Entry 3MLA (X-ray diffraction, 1.75 A resolution); this record covers chains A and B.

Chain A (and B):
Protein: nicotinate-nucleotide adenylyltransferase
Organism: Bacillus anthracis
Notes: EC 2.7.7.18; chain B of this document is another copy of the same molecule, construct and numbering; everything in this record applies to it too
UniProtKB: C3L5T6 (NADD_BACAC); numbering as in UniProt (aligned over 1-189)
Chain sequence (191 residues; each row starts with the number of its first residue; numbers below 1 keep their minus sign (Gly-1 is residue -1)):
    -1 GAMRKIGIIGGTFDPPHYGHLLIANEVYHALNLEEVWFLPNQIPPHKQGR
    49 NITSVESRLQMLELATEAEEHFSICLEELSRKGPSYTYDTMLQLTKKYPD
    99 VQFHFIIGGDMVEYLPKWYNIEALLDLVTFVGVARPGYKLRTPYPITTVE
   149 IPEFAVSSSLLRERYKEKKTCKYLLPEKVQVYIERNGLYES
Not modelled in the structure: -1 to 0, 189 (chain B: -1 to 0, 44-48)
Construct notes: expression tag (-1 to 0)
Ligand contacts: JJZ (4-[2-(anthracen-9-ylmethylidene)hydrazino]-N-(3-chlorophenyl)-4-oxobutanamide): Ile7, Gly8, His18, Ile21, Thr85, Phe103, Ile104, Ile105, Gly106, Asp108, Met109, Tyr112, Lys115, Trp116, Val131
What the authors report for this chain:
  - binding site for JJZ: Ile7, Gly8, His18, Ile21, Asn39, Thr85, Met109, Tyr112, Lys115, Trp116

How chain A and chain B interact:
Residue-residue contacts (73; chain A residue first):
  Gly8(A) with Tyr112(B), hydrogen bond (backbone-side chain)
  Gly9(A) with Glu111(B); Tyr112(B)
  Thr10(A) with Glu111(B), hydrogen bond (backbone-side chain)
  Asp12(A) with Arg139(B), salt bridge
  Asn39(A) with Tyr112(B); Lys115(B)
  Ile41(A) with Pro141(B)
  Pro42(A) with Pro114(B); Pro141(B); Tyr142(B)
  Pro43(A) with Pro141(B)
  His44(A) with Thr140(B), hydrogen bond (side chain-backbone); Pro141(B)
  Lys45(A) with Glu120(B), salt bridge; Pro141(B), hydrogen bond (backbone-backbone); Tyr142(B); Pro143(B)
  Asn49(A) with Arg139(B)
  Ile50(A) with Arg139(B)
  Thr51(A) with Arg139(B), hydrogen bond
  Glu76(A) with Lys115(B), salt bridge
  Pro82(A) with Pro114(B), hydrophobic
  Ser83(A) with Lys115(B), hydrogen bond (backbone-side chain)
  Tyr84(A) with Lys115(B); Trp116(B); Tyr117(B); Asn118(B), hydrogen bond (side chain-backbone)
  Thr85(A) with Lys115(B)
  Glu111(A) with Gly9(B); Thr10(B), hydrogen bond (side chain-backbone)
  Tyr112(A) with Gly8(B), hydrogen bond (side chain-backbone); Gly9(B); Asn39(B)
  Pro114(A) with Pro42(B); Pro82(B)
  Lys115(A) with Asn39(B); Glu76(B), salt bridge; Ser83(B), hydrogen bond (side chain-backbone); Tyr84(B)
  Trp116(A) with Tyr84(B)
  Tyr117(A) with Tyr84(B); Tyr117(B), hydrophobic
  Asn118(A) with Tyr84(B)
  Gly135(A) with Glu161(B)
  Tyr136(A) with Ser157(B); Leu158(B), hydrophobic; Glu161(B)
  Lys137(A) with Ser157(B), hydrogen bond (backbone-side chain); Arg160(B); Glu161(B), salt bridge; Lys164(B)
  Arg139(A) with Asp12(B), salt bridge; Asn49(B); Ile50(B); Thr51(B), hydrogen bond; Arg160(B)
  Pro141(A) with Ile41(B); Pro42(B); Pro43(B)
  Tyr142(A) with Pro42(B)
  Ala153(A) with Arg133(B); Tyr136(B), hydrogen bond (backbone-side chain)
  Ser155(A) with Tyr136(B)
  Ser157(A) with Tyr136(B); Lys137(B), hydrogen bond (backbone-backbone)
  Leu158(A) with Gly135(B); Tyr136(B), hydrophobic
  Arg160(A) with Lys137(B), hydrogen bond (side chain-backbone); Leu138(B); Arg139(B)
  Glu161(A) with Gly135(B); Lys137(B)
Interface residues without a listed pair, chain A (41 interface residues in all): Phe11, Gln46, Leu138, Tyr187
Interface residues without a listed pair, chain B (42 interface residues in all): Phe11, Thr85, Leu123, Tyr187

Summary:
The interface between chain A and chain B involves 41 residues on one side and 42 on the other, with 15
hydrogen bonds and 6 salt bridges. Polar pairs include Asp12(A)-Arg139(B), Lys45(A)-Glu120(B) and
Glu76(A)-Lys115(B). Chain A binds compound JJZ. From the paper: a binding site for JJZ at Ile7(A), Gly8(A) and
His18(A) among others.
Both chains are nicotinate-nucleotide adenylyltransferase (Bacillus anthracis). Entry 3MLA (BaNadD in complex
with inhibitor 1_02) was determined by X-ray diffraction (same publication as 3MLB and 3MMX).
